Entry 5LSE (X-ray diffraction, 2.50 A resolution); this record covers chains L and M of the 3 polymer chains in the assembly.

[Chain L]
Protein: Reaction center protein L chain
Organism: Rhodobacter sphaeroides
UniProt: P0C0Y8 (RCEL_RHOSH); residues 1-281 here correspond to UniProt positions 2-282 (UniProt number = residue number + 1)
Chain sequence (281 residues; each row starts with the number of its first residue):
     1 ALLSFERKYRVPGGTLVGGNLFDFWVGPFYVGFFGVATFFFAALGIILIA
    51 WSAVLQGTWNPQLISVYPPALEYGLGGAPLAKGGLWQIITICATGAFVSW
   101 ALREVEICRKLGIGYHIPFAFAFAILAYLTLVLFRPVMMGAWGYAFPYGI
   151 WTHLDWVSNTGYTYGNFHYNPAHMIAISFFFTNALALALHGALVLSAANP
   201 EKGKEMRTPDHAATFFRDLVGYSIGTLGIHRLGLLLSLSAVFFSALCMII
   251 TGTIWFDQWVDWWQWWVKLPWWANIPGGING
Differences from the reference sequence: engineered mutation Ala-212 (Glu213 in P0C0Y8), Ala-213 (Asp214 in P0C0Y8)
Bound ions: Fe ion: His-190, His-230 (shared with His-219(M), Glu-234(M), His-266(M) of chain M)
Small-molecule neighbours:
  - bacteriochlorophyll a (BCL), molecule 1: Ile-46, Tyr-128, Leu-131, Phe-146, Ile-150, Trp-151, His-153, Leu-154, Trp-156, Val-157
  - bacteriochlorophyll a (BCL), molecule 2: Phe-97, Phe-121, Ala-124, Ile-125, Ala-127, Tyr-128, Leu-131, Trp-156, Val-157, Ser-158, Thr-160, Gly-161, Tyr-162, Asn-166, Phe-167, His-168, His-173, Ala-176, Ile-177, Phe-180, Phe-181, Val-241, Ser-244, Ala-245, Cys-247, Met-248
  - bacteriochlorophyll a (BCL), molecule 3: Val-157, Tyr-162, His-168, Phe-181
  - bacteriochlorophyll a (BCL), molecule 4: His-168, His-173, Met-174, Ile-177, Ser-178, Phe-181, Thr-182, Leu-185
  - bacteriopheophytin a (BPH), molecule 1: Thr-38, Phe-41, Ala-42, Gly-45, Ile-49, Ile-89, Cys-92, Ala-93, Ala-96, Phe-97, Trp-100, Glu-104, Ile-117, Ala-120, Phe-121, Phe-123, Ala-124, Tyr-128, Phe-146, Tyr-148, Gly-149, Ile-150, His-153, Phe-180, Ser-237, Leu-238, Val-241
  - bacteriopheophytin a (BPH), molecule 2: Phe-181, Ala-184, Leu-185, Ala-188, Leu-189, Phe-216, Leu-219, Val-220
  - ubiquinone-10 (U10), molecule 1: Val-26, Phe-29, Tyr-30, Val-31, Gly-35, Val-36, Thr-38, Phe-39, Trp-100, Arg-103
  - ubiquinone-10 (U10), molecule 2: Pro-171, Met-174, Ile-175, Ser-178, Phe-179, Thr-182, Leu-185, Ala-186, Leu-189, His-190, Leu-193, Val-194, Pro-209, Ala-212, Ala-213, Phe-216, Val-220, Tyr-222, Ser-223, Ile-224, Gly-225, Thr-226, Ile-229, Leu-232, Leu-236, Trp-262, Trp-263
Reported in the primary citation:
  - conformationally variable residues: Arg-207 to Ala-213, Ser-223 to Leu-227

[Chain M]
Protein: Reaction center protein M chain
Organism: Rhodobacter sphaeroides
UniProt: P0C0Y9 (RCEM_RHOSH); residues 1-307 here correspond to UniProt positions 2-308 (UniProt number = residue number + 1)
Chain sequence (307 residues; each row starts with the number of its first residue):
     1 AEYQNIFSQVQVRGPADLGMTEDVNLANRSGVGPFSTLLGWFGNAQLGPI
    51 YLGSLGVLSLFSGLMWFFTIGIWFWYQAGWNPAVFLRDLFFFSLEPPAPE
   101 YGLSFAAPLKEGGLWLIASFFMFVAVWSWWGRTYLRAQALGMGKHTAWAF
   151 LSAIWLWMVLGFIRPILMGSWSEAVPYGIFSHLDWTNNFSLVHGNLFYNP
   201 FHGLSIAFLYGSALAFAMHGATILAVSRFGGERELEQIADRGTAAERAAL
   251 FWRWTMGFNATMEGIHRWAIWMAVLVTLTGGIGILLSGTVVDNWYVWGQN
   301 HGMAPLN
Unresolved in the structure: 1-2, 303-307
Differences from the reference sequence: engineered mutation Ala-215 (Leu216 in P0C0Y9)
Swiss-Prot annotation at these positions:
  - binding site ((7R,8Z)-bacteriochlorophyll b): His-182, His-202
  - binding site (Fe cation): His-219, Glu-234, His-266
  - binding site (a ubiquinone): Trp-252
Bound ions: Fe ion: His-219, Glu-234, His-266 (shared with His-190(L), His-230(L) of chain L)
Small-molecule neighbours:
  - bacteriochlorophyll a (BCL), molecule 1: Trp-66, Phe-67, Leu-89, Phe-90, Met-122, Trp-157, Leu-160, Val-175, Ile-179, His-182, Leu-183, Trp-185, Thr-186
  - bacteriochlorophyll a (BCL), molecule 2: Trp-66, Met-122, Val-126, Phe-150, Ala-153, Ile-154, Leu-156, Trp-157, Leu-160, Trp-185, Thr-186, Asn-187, Phe-189, Ser-190, Asn-195, Leu-196, Phe-197, His-202, Ser-205, Ile-206, Leu-209, Tyr-210, Val-276, Thr-277, Gly-280, Gly-281, Ile-284
  - bacteriochlorophyll a (BCL), molecule 3: Thr-186, Phe-197, Leu-209, Tyr-210
  - bacteriochlorophyll a (BCL), molecule 4: Phe-197, Gly-203, Ile-206, Ala-207, Tyr-210, Gly-211, Leu-214
  - bacteriopheophytin a (BPH), molecule 1: Ser-59, Leu-60, Gly-63, Leu-64, Trp-66, Phe-67, Ala-125, Val-126, Trp-129, Thr-133, Thr-146, Ala-149, Phe-150, Ser-152, Ala-153, Ala-273, Val-274, Thr-277
  - bacteriopheophytin a (BPH), molecule 2: Tyr-210, Ala-213, Leu-214, Ala-217, Met-218, Trp-252, Thr-255, Met-256
  - speroidenone (SPN): Trp-66, Phe-67, Phe-68, Ile-70, Gly-71, Phe-74, Trp-75, Phe-85, Leu-89, Phe-105, Trp-115, Leu-116, Ser-119, Phe-120, Met-122, Phe-123, Trp-157, Met-158, Leu-160, Gly-161, Phe-162, Trp-171, Val-175, Pro-176, Tyr-177, Gly-178, Ile-179, His-182
  - ubiquinone-10 (U10): Leu-214, Met-218, His-219, Thr-222, Ile-223, Ala-245, Ala-248, Ala-249, Trp-252, Met-256, Phe-258, Asn-259, Ala-260, Thr-261, Met-262, Ile-265, Trp-268, Met-272

[Interface between chain L and chain M]
Pairs across the interface (213):
  Ala-1(L) with Arg-253(M), hydrogen bond (backbone-side chain)
  Leu-2(L) with Arg-253(M)
  Leu-3(L) with Leu-250(M), hydrophobic; Arg-253(M); Asn-259(M)
  Phe-5(L) with Arg-241(M); Glu-246(M); Leu-250(M), hydrophobic
  Glu-6(L) with Leu-250(M); Arg-253(M), salt bridge; Trp-254(M), hydrogen bond
  Lys-8(L) with Glu-246(M), salt bridge
  Tyr-9(L) with Thr-243(M), hydrogen bond; Glu-246(M), hydrogen bond; Arg-247(M); Leu-250(M), hydrophobic; Trp-254(M)
  Arg-10(L) with Arg-253(M); Trp-254(M)
  Trp-25(L) with Trp-254(M)
  Pro-28(L) with Arg-253(M); Trp-254(M); Gly-257(M)
  Phe-29(L) with Trp-254(M); Thr-255(M); Met-256(M); Gly-257(M)
  Tyr-30(L) with Trp-254(M), hydrogen bond (backbone-backbone)
  Trp-100(L) with Thr-255(M)
  Arg-103(L) with Trp-254(M), hydrogen bond (side chain-backbone); Thr-255(M), hydrogen bond (side chain-backbone)
  Glu-104(L) with Phe-251(M); Thr-255(M)
  Ile-107(L) with Phe-251(M), hydrophobic; Trp-254(M), hydrophobic; Thr-255(M)
  Cys-108(L) with Phe-251(M), hydrophobic
  Lys-110(L) with Trp-254(M)
  Leu-111(L) with Arg-247(M), hydrogen bond (backbone-side chain); Phe-251(M); Trp-254(M), hydrophobic
  Gly-112(L) with Arg-228(M), hydrogen bond (backbone-side chain); Phe-229(M)
  Ile-113(L) with Ala-225(M); Val-226(M), hydrophobic; Arg-228(M); Phe-229(M), hydrophobic; Arg-247(M); Phe-251(M), hydrophobic
  Gly-114(L) with Ala-225(M), hydrogen bond (backbone-backbone); Arg-228(M)
  His-116(L) with Gln-4(M), hydrogen bond (side chain-backbone); Ala-221(M); Leu-224(M); Ala-225(M)
  Ile-117(L) with Ala-221(M); Thr-222(M); Phe-251(M), hydrophobic; Trp-252(M), hydrophobic
  Trp-151(L) with Phe-197(M)
  Leu-154(L) with Phe-197(M), hydrophobic
  Val-157(L) with Phe-197(M), hydrophobic
  Ser-158(L) with Asn-195(M); Phe-197(M)
  Tyr-162(L) with Asn-187(M), hydrogen bond; Leu-191(M)
  Asn-166(L) with Leu-183(M); Asn-187(M)
  His-168(L) with Leu-183(M), hydrogen bond (side chain-backbone); Thr-186(M)
  Tyr-169(L) with Phe-180(M); Asp-184(M), hydrogen bond
  Met-174(L) with Phe-180(M), hydrophobic; Leu-183(M), hydrophobic
  Phe-180(L) with Leu-209(M); Ala-213(M), hydrophobic
  Asn-183(L) with Ser-212(M); Ala-213(M), hydrogen bond (side chain-backbone); Phe-216(M)
  Ala-184(L) with Ala-273(M)
  Ala-186(L) with Phe-216(M)
  Leu-187(L) with Ser-212(M); Phe-216(M), hydrophobic; Ala-269(M)
  Ala-188(L) with Ala-273(M)
  His-190(L) with His-219(M); Glu-234(M), salt bridge; His-266(M), hydrogen bond
  Gly-191(L) with His-266(M)
  Ala-192(L) with His-145(M); Thr-146(M); Ile-270(M), hydrophobic
  Val-194(L) with Glu-234(M); Leu-235(M); His-266(M)
  Leu-195(L) with His-145(M); Glu-263(M); His-266(M); Arg-267(M)
  Ser-196(L) with Met-142(M); Gly-143(M), hydrogen bond (backbone-backbone); His-145(M)
  Ala-197(L) with Leu-235(M), hydrophobic
  Ala-198(L) with Leu-235(M)
  Asn-199(L) with Gly-143(M); His-145(M); Glu-263(M), hydrogen bond; Arg-267(M)
  Pro-200(L) with Gly-141(M); Gly-143(M)
  Glu-201(L) with Gln-138(M); Gly-141(M), hydrogen bond (backbone-backbone); Met-142(M); Lys-144(M), salt bridge
  Lys-204(L) with Gly-141(M)
  Met-206(L) with Leu-235(M); Ile-238(M), hydrophobic
  Arg-207(L) with Glu-22(M), salt bridge; Leu-140(M), hydrogen bond (side chain-backbone); Gly-141(M); Met-142(M); Leu-235(M)
  Thr-208(L) with Leu-235(M)
  Pro-209(L) with Leu-235(M)
  Asp-210(L) with Met-20(M)
  His-211(L) with Met-20(M); Glu-22(M), salt bridge; Leu-140(M); Met-142(M)
  Thr-214(L) with Gly-19(M); Met-20(M), hydrogen bond (side chain-backbone); Arg-29(M); Leu-140(M)
  Phe-215(L) with Thr-133(M); Arg-136(M); Ala-137(M); Leu-140(M), hydrophobic; Thr-146(M)
  Arg-217(L) with Asp-17(M); Asn-44(M); Gln-46(M); Gly-48(M); Pro-49(M); Ile-50(M)
  Asp-218(L) with Arg-29(M), salt bridge; Ile-50(M); Tyr-51(M), hydrogen bond (backbone-backbone); Arg-132(M), hydrogen bond (backbone-side chain)
  Leu-219(L) with Ile-50(M); Trp-129(M); Arg-132(M), hydrogen bond (backbone-side chain); Thr-133(M)
  Val-220(L) with Ile-50(M)
  Gly-221(L) with Leu-47(M); Gly-48(M), hydrogen bond (backbone-backbone); Pro-49(M); Ile-50(M)
  Tyr-222(L) with Leu-39(M); Asn-44(M), hydrogen bond (side chain-backbone); Gln-46(M); Leu-47(M), hydrophobic
  Ser-223(L) with Asn-44(M)
  Ile-224(L) with Gly-43(M); Asn-44(M), hydrogen bond (backbone-backbone)
  Gly-225(L) with Asn-44(M)
  Thr-226(L) with Glu-232(M)
  Leu-227(L) with Asn-5(M); Leu-224(M), hydrophobic; Glu-232(M)
  Gly-228(L) with Phe-42(M)
  Ile-229(L) with Phe-216(M)
  His-230(L) with His-219(M), hydrogen bond; Gly-220(M); Ile-223(M); Glu-234(M), salt bridge
  Arg-231(L) with Asn-5(M), hydrogen bond (side chain-backbone); Ile-6(M), hydrogen bond (side chain-backbone); Phe-7(M); Ser-8(M), hydrogen bond; Trp-41(M), hydrogen bond (side chain-backbone); Phe-42(M), hydrogen bond (side chain-backbone)
  Leu-232(L) with Phe-42(M)
  Gly-233(L) with Phe-216(M)
  Leu-234(L) with Ala-217(M); Leu-224(M), hydrophobic
  Ser-237(L) with Ala-213(M); Ala-217(M), hydrogen bond (side chain-backbone)
  Trp-263(L) with Phe-180(M), hydrophobic
  Trp-266(L) with Leu-86(M), hydrogen bond (side chain-backbone); Arg-87(M), hydrogen bond (side chain-backbone)
  Val-267(L) with Arg-87(M); Phe-91(M), hydrophobic
  Trp-272(L) with Ala-83(M); Leu-86(M), hydrophobic; Arg-87(M), hydrogen bond (backbone-side chain)
  Ala-273(L) with Arg-87(M)
  Ile-275(L) with Asn-81(M); Ala-83(M), hydrophobic; Val-84(M), hydrophobic; Arg-87(M), hydrogen bond (backbone-side chain)
  Pro-276(L) with Val-84(M)
  Gly-277(L) with Val-84(M); Arg-87(M), hydrogen bond (backbone-side chain)
  Gly-278(L) with Gln-77(M); Val-84(M); Asp-88(M)
  Ile-279(L) with Asp-88(M), hydrogen bond (backbone-side chain); Phe-91(M); Phe-92(M), hydrophobic
  Asn-280(L) with Arg-87(M); Asp-88(M), hydrogen bond; Phe-91(M)
  Gly-281(L) with Arg-87(M)
Interface residues without a listed pair, chain L (97 interface residues in all): Ala-120, Asp-155, Phe-181, Leu-189, Leu-193, Ala-212, Leu-235
Interface residues without a listed pair, chain M (101 interface residues in all): Tyr-3, Val-24, Ala-78, Phe-90, Ala-149, Tyr-198, Ala-215, Met-218, Ser-227, Ala-239, Ala-249, Met-272

[Summary]
Chain L and chain M form an interface of 97 and 101 residues respectively; the contacts include 41 hydrogen
bonds and 8 salt bridges. Polar pairs include Glu-6(L)/Arg-253(M), Lys-8(L)/Glu-246(M) and
His-190(L)/Glu-234(M). From the paper: conformational variability at Arg-207(L) and Ser-223(L).
Chain L is Reaction center protein L chain and chain M is Reaction center protein M chain, both from
Rhodobacter sphaeroides; the structure, PHOTOSYNTHETIC REACTION CENTER MUTANT WITH Glu L212 replaced with Ala
(CHAIN L, EL212W), Asp L213 replaced ..., was determined by X-ray diffraction together with 5LRI from the same
study.
